PDB entry 5E6A | X-ray diffraction, 2.20 A resolution | chains A and B of the 4 polymer chains in the assembly

[Chain A (and B)]
Molecule: Glucocorticoid receptor
Source organism: Homo sapiens
Notes: chain B of this document is another copy of the same molecule, construct and numbering; everything in this record applies to it too
UniProt: P04150 (GCR_HUMAN), isoform P04150-8; residues 417-506 here correspond to UniProt positions 391-480 (UniProt number = residue number - 26)
Sequence (114 residues; each row starts with the number of its first residue):
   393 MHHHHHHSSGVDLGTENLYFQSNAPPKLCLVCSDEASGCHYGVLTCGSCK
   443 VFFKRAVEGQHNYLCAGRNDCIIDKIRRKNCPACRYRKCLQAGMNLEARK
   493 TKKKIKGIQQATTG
Unresolved in the structure: 393-417, 491-506
Construct notes: initiating methionine (393); expression tag (394-416)
Ion coordination: Zn2+ site 1: Cys421, Cys424, Cys438, Cys441; Zn2+ site 2: Cys457, Cys463, Cys473, Cys476
What the authors report for this chain:
  - binding site for the 16-nt DNA strand: Lys442, Arg447
  - mutagenesis - S425G: decreased signaling in response to IL8 promoter
  - mutagenesis - S425G, K442A/R447A: unchanged binding to p65/RelA subunit of NF-kappaB
  - mutagenesis - K442A/R447A: abolished signaling
  - mutagenesis - S425G: decreased binding to IL6 and ICAM1
  - mutagenesis - K442A/R447A: abolished binding to kappaBREs in the inflammatory genes

[How chain A and chain B interact]
Pairs across the interface (20; chain A residue first):
  Leu456(A) with Ile468(B), hydrophobic; Arg469(B); Asn472(B), hydrogen bond (backbone-side chain)
  Cys457(A) with Arg469(B), hydrogen bond (backbone-side chain)
  Ala458(A) with Cys463(B); Ile464(B), hydrogen bond (backbone-backbone); Arg469(B); Asn472(B)
  Arg460(A) with Arg460(B); Asp462(B), salt bridge
  Asp462(A) with Arg460(B), salt bridge
  Cys463(A) with Ala458(B)
  Ile464(A) with Ala458(B), hydrogen bond (backbone-backbone)
  Ile468(A) with Leu456(B), hydrophobic
  Arg469(A) with Leu456(B); Cys457(B); Ala458(B)
  Asn472(A) with Leu456(B), hydrogen bond (side chain-backbone); Ala458(B); Asn472(B)

[Summary]
The chain A/chain B interface involves 10 residues from each chain, with 5 hydrogen bonds and 2 salt bridges.
Polar pairs include Arg460(A)-Asp462(B), Leu456(A)-Asn472(B) and Cys457(A)-Arg469(B). The paper reports a
binding site for the 16-nt DNA strand at Lys442(A) and Arg447(A); S425G of chain A reduces signaling in
response to IL8 promoter.
Both chains are Glucocorticoid receptor (Homo sapiens). Entry 5E6A (Glucocorticoid receptor DNA binding domain
- PLAU NF-kB response element complex) was determined by X-ray diffraction, deposited together with 5E69,
5E6B, 5E6C and 5E6D.
